3ZBQ - chain A; structure by X-ray diffraction, 1.70 A resolution.

# Chain A
Protein: PHIKZ039
Source organism: Pseudomonas phage phikz
UniProt: Q8SDC3 (Q8SDC3_BPDPK); numbering as in UniProt (aligned over 1-327)
Amino-acid sequence (333 residues; numbered 1 to 333; the number before each row is that of its first residue):
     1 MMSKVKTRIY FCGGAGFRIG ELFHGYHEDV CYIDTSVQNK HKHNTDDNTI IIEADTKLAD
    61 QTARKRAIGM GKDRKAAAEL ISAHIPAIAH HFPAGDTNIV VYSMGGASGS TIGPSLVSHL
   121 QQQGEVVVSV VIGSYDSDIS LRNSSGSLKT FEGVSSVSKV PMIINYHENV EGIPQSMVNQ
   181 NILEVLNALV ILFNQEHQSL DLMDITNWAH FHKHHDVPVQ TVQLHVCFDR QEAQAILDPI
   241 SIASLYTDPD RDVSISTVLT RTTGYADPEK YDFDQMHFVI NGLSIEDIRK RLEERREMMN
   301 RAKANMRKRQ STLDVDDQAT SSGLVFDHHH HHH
Disordered / not traced: 1-3, 56-64, 328-333
Differences from the reference sequence: expression tag (328-333)
Small-molecule neighbours: GDP (guanosine-5'-diphosphate): Gly13, Gly14, Ala15, Arg18, Asp34, Asn39, Lys72, Ser103, Gly105, Gly106, Ala107, Ser108, Gly109, Ser110, Ile132, Ser134, Asn169, Gln175, Val178, Asn179
Curated features (UniProtKB/Swiss-Prot):
  - binding site (GTP): Gly14, Ala15, Ala107 to Gly109
  - site (GTP hydrolysis): Asp201, Asp204

# Summary
Chain A binds GDP. Curated annotation (UniProt) lists 5 GTP-binding residues.
Chain A is PHIKZ039 (Pseudomonas phage phikz); the structure, Protofilament of TubZ from Bacteriophage PhiKZ,
was determined by X-ray diffraction together with 3ZBP from the same study.
